Entry 1T39 (X-ray diffraction, 3.30 A resolution); this record covers chains D and A of the 3 polymer chains in the assembly.

Chain D:
Molecule: 13-nt DNA strand
Sequence (13 nucleotides; numbered 14 to 26; the number before each row is that of its first residue):
    14 TACTAGCCAT GGC

Chain A:
Molecule: Methylated-DNA--protein-cysteine methyltransferase
Source organism: Homo sapiens
Notes: EC 2.1.1.63
UniProtKB: P16455 (MGMT_HUMAN); residue numbers follow UniProt; this construct covers 1-176
Sequence (188 residues; row label = number of the first residue in the row; numbers below 1 keep their minus sign (Met-11 is residue -11)):
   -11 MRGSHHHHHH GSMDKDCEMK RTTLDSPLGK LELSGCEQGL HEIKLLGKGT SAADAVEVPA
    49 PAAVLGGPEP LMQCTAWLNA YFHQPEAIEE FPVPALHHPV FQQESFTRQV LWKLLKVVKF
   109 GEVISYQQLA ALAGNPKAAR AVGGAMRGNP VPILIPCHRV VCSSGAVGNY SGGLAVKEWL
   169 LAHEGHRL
Unresolved in the structure: -11 to 4, 36-55, 176
Differences from the reference sequence: expression tag (-11 to 0)
Curated features (UniProtKB/Swiss-Prot):
  - active site: Cys145 (Nucleophile)
  - binding site (Zn(2+)): Cys5, Cys24, His29, His85
  - binding site (DNA): Thr95, Tyr114, Gln115, Asn123, Arg128, Ser151
  - modified residue: Ser14 (Phosphoserine)
  - mutagenesis: Tyr114 (Y114A: Decreases activity towards methylated DNA over 1000-fold. Slightly reduced reactivity with O6-benzylguanine; Y114E: Loss of DNA repair activity ...), Arg128 (R128A/D: Decreases activity towards methylated DNA over 1000-fold. No effect on reactivity with O6-benzylguanine; R128G: Loss of DNA repair activity; R128K/L: Slightly reduced DNA repair activity), Pro138 (P138K: Decreased reactivity with O6-benzylguanine), Pro140 (P140A: Decreased reactivity with O6-benzylguanine), Cys145 (C145A: Loss of DNA repair activity), Gly156 (G156A: Decreased reactivity with O6-benzylguanine), Tyr158 (Y158A: Reduced DNA repair activity. Decreased reactivity with O6-benzylguanine; Y158F: Slightly reduced DNA repair activity)

Chain D / chain A interface:
Pairs across the interface (12):
  DC20(D) - Lys125(A)  phosphate contact
  DC20(D) - Arg128(A)  hydrogen bond to the base
  DC21(D) - Asn123(A)  phosphate contact
  DC21(D) - Lys125(A)  sugar contact
  DC21(D) - Ala126(A)  sugar contact
  DC21(D) - Arg128(A)  base contact
  DA22(D) - Phe94(A)  phosphate contact
  DA22(D) - Asn123(A)  hydrogen bond to the phosphate
  DA22(D) - Ala129(A)  sugar contact
  DT23(D) - Ser93(A)  hydrogen bond to the phosphate
  DT23(D) - Phe94(A)  phosphate contact
  DT23(D) - Thr95(A)  hydrogen bond to the phosphate
Also at the interface, not in a pair above, chain D (5 interface residues in all): DG19

In short:
Chain D and chain A form an interface of 5 and 8 residues respectively; the contacts include 4 hydrogen bonds.
Polar contacts include DC20(D)-Arg128(A), DA22(D)-Asn123(A) and DT23(D)-Ser93(A).
Chain D is a 13-nt DNA strand and chain A is Methylated-DNA--protein-cysteine methyltransferase (Homo
sapiens); the structure, Human O6-alkylguanine-DNA alkyltransferase covalently crosslinked to DNA, was
determined by X-ray diffraction together with 1T38 from the same study.
